PDB entry 7KTS | electron microscopy, 19.09 A resolution (very low resolution: no residue pairs are listed; an interface is given only as per-side residue counts) | chains B and E of the 13 polymer chains in the assembly

# Chain B
Molecule: TAF5-like RNA polymerase II p300/CBP-associated factor-associated factor 65 kDa subunit 5L
From: Homo sapiens
UniProt: O75529 (TAF5L_HUMAN); residue numbers follow UniProt; this construct covers 1-589
Chain sequence (589 residues; numbered 1 to 589; the number before each row is that of its first residue):
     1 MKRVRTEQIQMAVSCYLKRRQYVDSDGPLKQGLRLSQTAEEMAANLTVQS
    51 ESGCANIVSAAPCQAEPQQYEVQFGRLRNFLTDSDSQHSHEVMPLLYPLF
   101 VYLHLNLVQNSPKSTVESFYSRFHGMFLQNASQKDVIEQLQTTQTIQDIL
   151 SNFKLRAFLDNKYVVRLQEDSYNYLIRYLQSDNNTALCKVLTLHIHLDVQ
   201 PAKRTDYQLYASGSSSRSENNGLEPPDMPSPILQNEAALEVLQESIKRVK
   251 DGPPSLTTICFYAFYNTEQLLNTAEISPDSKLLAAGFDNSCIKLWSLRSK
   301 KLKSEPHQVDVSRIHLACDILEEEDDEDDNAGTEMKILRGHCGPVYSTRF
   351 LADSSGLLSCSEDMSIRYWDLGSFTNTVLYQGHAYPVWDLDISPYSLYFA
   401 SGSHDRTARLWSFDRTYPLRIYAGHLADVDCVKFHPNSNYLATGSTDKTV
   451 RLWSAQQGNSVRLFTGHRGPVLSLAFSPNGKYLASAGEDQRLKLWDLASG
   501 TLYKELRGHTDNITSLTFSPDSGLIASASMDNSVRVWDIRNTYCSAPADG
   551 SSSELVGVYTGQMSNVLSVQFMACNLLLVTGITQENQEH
Disordered / not traced: 204-254, 586-589

# Chain E
Molecule: Transcription initiation factor TFIID subunit 9B
From: Homo sapiens
UniProt: Q9HBM6 (TAF9B_HUMAN); numbering as in UniProt (aligned over 1-251)
Chain sequence (251 residues; each row starts with the number of its first residue):
     1 MESGKMAPPKNAPRDALVMAQILKDMGITEYEPRVINQMLEFAFRYVTTI
    51 LDDAKIYSSHAKKPNVDADDVRLAIQCRADQSFTSPPPRDFLLDIARQKN
   101 QTPLPLIKPYAGPRLPPDRYCLTAPNYRLKSLIKKGPNQGRLVPRLSVGA
   151 VSSKPTTPTIATPQTVSVPNKVATPMSVTSQRFTVQIPPSQSTPVKPVPA
   201 TTAVQNVLINPSMIGPKNILITTNMVSSQNTANEANPLKRKHEDDDDNDI
   251 M
Disordered / not traced: 1-9, 134-251
Swiss-Prot annotation at these positions:
  - modified residue: Met1 (N-acetylmethionine), Ser147 (Phosphoserine), Thr159 (Phosphothreonine), Thr174 (Phosphothreonine), Ser177 (Phosphoserine)

# Chain B / chain E interface
At this resolution (19 A) residue pairs are not listed: 46 residues of chain B and 32 of chain E lie at the interface.

# Summary
46 residues of chain B and 32 residues of chain E are in contact.
Here chain B is TAF5-like RNA polymerase II p300/CBP-associated factor-associated factor 65 kDa subunit 5L and
chain E is Transcription initiation factor TFIID subunit 9B, both from Homo sapiens. Entry 7KTS (Negative
stain EM structure of the human SAGA coactivator complex (TRRAP, core, splicing module)) was determined by
electron microscopy together with 7KTR from the same study.
